Entry 8TEU (electron microscopy, 4.01 A resolution (low resolution: residue-level contacts below are approximate; hydrogen-bond / salt-bridge calls are withheld)); this record covers chains H and L of the 24 polymer chains in the assembly.

[Chain H (and L)]
Molecule: Major capsid protein
From: Human herpesvirus 5 strain AD169
Notes: chain L of this document is another copy of the same molecule, construct and numbering; everything in this record applies to it too
Reference sequence: P16729 (MCP_HCMVA); numbering as in UniProt (aligned over 1-1370)
Amino-acid sequence (1370 residues; numbered 1 to 1370; the number before each row is that of its first residue):
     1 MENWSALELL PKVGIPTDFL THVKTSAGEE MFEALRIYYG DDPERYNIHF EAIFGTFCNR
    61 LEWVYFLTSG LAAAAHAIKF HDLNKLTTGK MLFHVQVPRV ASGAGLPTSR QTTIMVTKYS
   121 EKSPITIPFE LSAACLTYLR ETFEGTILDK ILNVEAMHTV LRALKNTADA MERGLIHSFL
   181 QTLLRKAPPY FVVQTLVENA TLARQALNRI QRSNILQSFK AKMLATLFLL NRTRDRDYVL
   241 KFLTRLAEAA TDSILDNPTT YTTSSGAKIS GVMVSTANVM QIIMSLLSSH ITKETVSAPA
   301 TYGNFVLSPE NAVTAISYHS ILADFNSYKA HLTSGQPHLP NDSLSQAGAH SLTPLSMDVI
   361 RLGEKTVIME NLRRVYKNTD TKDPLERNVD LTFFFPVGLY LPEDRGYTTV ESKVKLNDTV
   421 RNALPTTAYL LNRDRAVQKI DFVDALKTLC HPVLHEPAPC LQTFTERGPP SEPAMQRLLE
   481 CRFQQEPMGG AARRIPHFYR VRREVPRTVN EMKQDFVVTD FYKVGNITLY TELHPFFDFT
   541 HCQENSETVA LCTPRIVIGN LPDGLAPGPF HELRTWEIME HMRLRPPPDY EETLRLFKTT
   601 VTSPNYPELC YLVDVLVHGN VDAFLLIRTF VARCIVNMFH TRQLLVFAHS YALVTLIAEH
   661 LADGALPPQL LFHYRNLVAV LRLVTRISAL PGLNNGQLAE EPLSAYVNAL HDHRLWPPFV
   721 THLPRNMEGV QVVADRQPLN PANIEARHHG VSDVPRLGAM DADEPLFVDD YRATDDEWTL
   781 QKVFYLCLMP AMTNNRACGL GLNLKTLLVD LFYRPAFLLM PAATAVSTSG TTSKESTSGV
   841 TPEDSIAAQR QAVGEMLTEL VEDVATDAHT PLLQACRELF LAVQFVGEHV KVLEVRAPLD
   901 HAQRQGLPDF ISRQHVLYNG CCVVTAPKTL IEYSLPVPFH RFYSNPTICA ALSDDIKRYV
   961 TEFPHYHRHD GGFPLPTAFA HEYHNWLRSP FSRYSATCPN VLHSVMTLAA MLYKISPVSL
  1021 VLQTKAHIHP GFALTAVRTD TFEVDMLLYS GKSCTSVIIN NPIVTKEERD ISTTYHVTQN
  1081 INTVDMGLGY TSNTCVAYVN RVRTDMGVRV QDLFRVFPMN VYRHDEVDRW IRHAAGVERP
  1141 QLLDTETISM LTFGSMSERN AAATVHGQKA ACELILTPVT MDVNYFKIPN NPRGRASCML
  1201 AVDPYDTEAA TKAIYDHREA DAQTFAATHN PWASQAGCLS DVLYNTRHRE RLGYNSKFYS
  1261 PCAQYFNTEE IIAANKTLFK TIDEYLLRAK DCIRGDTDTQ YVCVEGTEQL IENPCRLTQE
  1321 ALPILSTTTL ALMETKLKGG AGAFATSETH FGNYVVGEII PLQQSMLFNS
Not modelled in the structure: 306-349, 825-841 (chain L: 825-844)
Disulfides: C1292-C1303

[Chain H / chain L interface]
Contacting residue pairs (65):
  E8(H) with E155(L)
  L9(H) with I151(L); E155(L)
  P11(H) with T56(L)
  K12(H) with T56(L); F57(L)
  V13(H) with T56(L); F57(L); C58(L)
  G14(H) with C58(L)
  I15(H) with F57(L); C58(L); N59(L); R60(L)
  T17(H) with N59(L)
  H22(H) with K377(L); N378(L); T379(L)
  V23(H) with N378(L)
  K24(H) with D380(L)
  D41(H) with S132(L); C135(L)
  P43(H) with S132(L)
  R45(H) with E155(L); T159(L)
  Y46(H) with A134(L); C135(L); L152(L)
  T56(H) with L7(L); P11(L); K12(L); V13(L)
  F57(H) with K12(L); V13(L); I15(L)
  C58(H) with K12(L); V13(L); G14(L); I15(L)
  N59(H) with I15(L); T17(L)
  R60(H) with I15(L); P16(L)
  E130(H) with D41(L)
  L131(H) with D41(L)
  S132(H) with D41(L)
  A134(H) with P43(L)
  C135(H) with D41(L); Y46(L)
  Y138(H) with Y46(L)
  L148(H) with I48(L); F50(L)
  L152(H) with Y46(L)
  E155(H) with R45(L); Y46(L)
  A156(H) with Y46(L)
  T159(H) with R45(L); Y46(L)
  K377(H) with D18(L)
  N378(H) with D18(L); T21(L); H22(L); V23(L)
  T379(H) with H22(L)
  D380(H) with K24(L)
Interface residues without a listed pair, chain H (41 interface residues in all): P16, I48, F50, R162, R373, I1071
Interface residues without a listed pair, chain L (44 interface residues in all): E8, L9, L20, G40, E130, L131, Y138, L148, A156

[Overview]
The interface between chain H and chain L involves 41 residues on one side and 44 on the other.
Both chains are Major capsid protein (Human herpesvirus 5 strain AD169). Entry 8TEU (Human cytomegalovirus
portal vertex, non-infectious enveloped particle (NIEP) configuration 2 - inverted (NC2-inv)) was determined
by electron microscopy together with 8TEP, 8TES, 8TET and 8TEW from the same study.
